6C66 - chains E and J of the 15 polymer chains in the assembly; structure by electron microscopy, 3.66 A resolution.

== Chain E ==
Name: CRISPR-associated protein, Cse4 family
From: Thermobifida fusca (strain YX)
UniProtKB: Q47PJ3 (Q47PJ3_THEFY); residue numbers follow UniProt; this construct covers 1-373
Amino-acid sequence (373 residues; row label = number of the first residue in the row):
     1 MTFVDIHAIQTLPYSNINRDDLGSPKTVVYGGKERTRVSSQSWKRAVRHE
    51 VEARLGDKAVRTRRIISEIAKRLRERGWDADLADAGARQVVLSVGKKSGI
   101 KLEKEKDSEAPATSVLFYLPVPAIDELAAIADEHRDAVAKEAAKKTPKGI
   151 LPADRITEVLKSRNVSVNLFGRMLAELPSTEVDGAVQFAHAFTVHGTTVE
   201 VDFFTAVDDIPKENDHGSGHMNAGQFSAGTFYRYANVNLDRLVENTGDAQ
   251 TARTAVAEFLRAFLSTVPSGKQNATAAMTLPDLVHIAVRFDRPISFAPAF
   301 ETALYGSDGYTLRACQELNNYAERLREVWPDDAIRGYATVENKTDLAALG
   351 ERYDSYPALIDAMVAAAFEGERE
Unresolved in the structure: 1, 368-373

== Chain J ==
Molecule: crRNA
From: Thermobifida fusca
Sequence (61 nucleotides; numbered 1 to 61; the number before each row is that of its first residue):
     1 AUGGACCGCCAGUGAUAAGUGGAAUGCCAUGUGGGCUGUCGUGAGCCCCA
    51 CGCACGUGGGG
Unresolved in the structure: 41-42

== Interface between chain E and chain J ==
Pairs across the interface (39; chain E residue first):
  Ile17(E) with G22(J), phosphate contact
  Asn18(E) with G22(J), phosphate contact
  Arg19(E) with G21(J), hydrogen bond to the sugar; G22(J), salt bridge to the phosphate; A23(J), salt bridge to the phosphate
  Asp20(E) with G21(J), base contact
  Asp21(E) with G21(J), base contact
  Lys26(E) with G21(J), salt bridge to the phosphate
  Ser39(E) with U20(J), phosphate contact; G21(J), hydrogen bond to the phosphate
  Gln41(E) with G19(J), sugar contact; U20(J), phosphate contact; G21(J), hydrogen bond to the phosphate
  Ser42(E) with U20(J), sugar contact
  Lys44(E) with G19(J), salt bridge to the phosphate
  Arg45(E) with U20(J), sugar contact
  Arg61(E) with G19(J), sugar contact; U20(J), salt bridge to the phosphate
  Leu116(E) with G19(J), base contact
  Met173(E) with A17(J), base contact; A18(J), base contact
  Phe204(E) with U25(J), base contact; C27(J), phosphate contact
  Thr205(E) with U25(J), hydrogen bond to the sugar; G26(J), base contact; C27(J), hydrogen bond to the phosphate
  Ala206(E) with U25(J), base contact
  Val207(E) with G26(J), hydrogen bond to the phosphate
  His216(E) with G26(J), base contact; C28(J), sugar contact; A29(J), hydrogen bond to the base
  Met221(E) with C27(J), base contact
  Ser269(E) with G22(J), phosphate contact; A23(J), phosphate contact
  Gly270(E) with G22(J), phosphate contact; A23(J), phosphate contact
  Lys271(E) with A23(J), hydrogen bond to the phosphate
  Gln272(E) with A23(J), phosphate contact
  Asn273(E) with A24(J), hydrogen bond to the phosphate
Interface residues without a listed pair, chain E (31 interface residues in all): Phe170, Arg172, Gly184, Phe203, Ser218, Ala274

== Summary ==
31 residues of chain E and 13 residues of chain J are in contact; the contacts include 9 hydrogen bonds and 5
salt bridges. Among the polar pairs are His216(E)-A29(J), Arg19(E)-G21(J) and Thr205(E)-U25(J).
Chain E is CRISPR-associated protein, Cse4 family (Thermobifida fusca (strain YX)) and chain J is crRNA
(Thermobifida fusca); the structure, CRISPR RNA-guided surveillance complex, pre-nicking, was determined by
electron microscopy.
